Entry 1T61 (X-ray diffraction, 1.50 A resolution); this record covers chains A and D of the 6 polymer chains in the assembly.

== Chain A (and D) ==
Protein: Type IV Collagen
From: Bos taurus
Notes: fragment: NC1 of alpha-1; chain D of this document is another copy of the same molecule, construct and numbering; everything in this record applies to it too
Amino-acid sequence (229 residues; numbered 1 to 229; the number before each row is that of its first residue):
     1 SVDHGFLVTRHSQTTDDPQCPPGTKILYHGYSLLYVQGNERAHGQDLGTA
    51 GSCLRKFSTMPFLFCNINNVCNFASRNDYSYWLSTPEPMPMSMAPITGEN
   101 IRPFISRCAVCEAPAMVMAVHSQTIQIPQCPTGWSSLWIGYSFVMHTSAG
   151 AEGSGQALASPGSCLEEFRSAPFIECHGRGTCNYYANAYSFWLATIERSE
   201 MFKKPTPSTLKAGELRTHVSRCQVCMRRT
Unresolved in the structure: 1-4, 228-229 (chain D: 1-4, 229)
Cystine bridges: Cys20-Cys111, Cys53-Cys108, Cys65-Cys71, Cys130-Cys225, Cys164-Cys222, Cys176-Cys182
Ion coordination: K+ site 1: Asn66 (shared with 1 residue of chain B; Ala186(D) of chain D); K+ site 2: Ala186 (shared with Asn66(D) of chain D; 1 residue of chain E); K+ site 3: Tyr189 (shared with 2 residues of chain C; 1 residue of chain E)

== How chain A and chain D interact ==
Pairs across the interface (44; chain A residue first):
  Gln37(A) with Glu40(D)
  Asn39(A) with Ala149(D); Gly150(D); Asn187(D)
  Glu40(A) with Gln37(D), hydrogen bond; Glu40(D); Tyr79(D), hydrogen bond; Ala149(D); Gly150(D)
  Ala74(A) with Arg179(D), hydrogen bond (backbone-side chain)
  Ser75(A) with Pro95(D); Tyr185(D), hydrogen bond (backbone-side chain)
  Arg76(A) with Ser148(D), hydrogen bond; Ala149(D); Glu175(D), salt bridge; His177(D); Tyr185(D); Asn187(D), hydrogen bond
  Asn77(A) with Asn77(D); Asp78(D); Tyr79(D); His177(D)
  Asp78(A) with Asn77(D)
  Tyr79(A) with Glu40(D), hydrogen bond; Asn77(D)
  Pro95(A) with Ser75(D)
  Ser148(A) with Arg76(D), hydrogen bond
  Ala149(A) with Asn39(D); Glu40(D); Arg76(D)
  Gly150(A) with Asn39(D); Glu40(D); Arg41(D), hydrogen bond (backbone-side chain)
  Glu175(A) with Arg76(D), salt bridge
  His177(A) with Arg76(D); Asn77(D)
  Gly178(A) with Arg179(D)
  Arg179(A) with Ala74(D), hydrogen bond (side chain-backbone); Gly178(D); Arg179(D)
  Tyr185(A) with Ser75(D), hydrogen bond (side chain-backbone); Arg76(D)
  Asn187(A) with Asn39(D); Arg76(D), hydrogen bond
Also at the interface, not in a pair above, chain A (25 interface residues in all): Phe64, Asn66, Val70, Asn72, Met93, Ala186
Also at the interface, not in a pair above, chain D (26 interface residues in all): Phe64, Asn66, Val70, Asn72, Met93, Ala186

== In short ==
25 residues of chain A and 26 residues of chain D are in contact; the contacts include 12 hydrogen bonds and 2
salt bridges. Polar pairs include Arg76(A)-Glu175(D), Glu40(A)-Gln37(D) and Glu40(A)-Tyr79(D).
Chain A and chain D are both Type IV Collagen (Bos taurus); the structure, crystal structure of collagen IV
NC1 domain from placenta basement membrane, was determined by X-ray diffraction (same publication as 1T60).
